8AVF - chains A and F of the 6 polymer chains in the assembly; structure by electron microscopy, 6.45 A resolution (low resolution: residue-level contacts below are approximate; hydrogen-bond / salt-bridge calls are withheld).

== Chain A ==
Protein: Leptin
From: Homo sapiens
UniProtKB: P41159 (LEP_HUMAN); residues 22-167 here = UniProt positions 22-167
Chain sequence (171 residues; row label = number of the first residue in the row; numbers below 1 keep their minus sign (Ala-3 is residue -3)):
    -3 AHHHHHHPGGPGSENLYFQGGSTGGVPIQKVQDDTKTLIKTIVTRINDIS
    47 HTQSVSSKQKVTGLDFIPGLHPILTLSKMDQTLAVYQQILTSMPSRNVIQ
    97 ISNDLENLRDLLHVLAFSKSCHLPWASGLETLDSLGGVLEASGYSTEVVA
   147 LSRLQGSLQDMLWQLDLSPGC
Unresolved in the structure: -3 to 21
Disulfide bonds: Cys117-Cys167
Sequence notes: expression tag (-3 to 21)
Curated features (UniProtKB/Swiss-Prot):
  - natural variant: Gln49 (deletion), Asp100 (D100Y: In LEPD), Arg105 (R105W: In LEPD)

== Chain F ==
Protein: Leptin receptor
From: Homo sapiens
UniProtKB: P48357 (LEPR_HUMAN); residue numbers follow UniProt; this construct covers 22-839
Chain sequence (868 residues; numbered 22 to 889; the number before each row is that of its first residue):
    22 FNLSYPITPWRFKLSCMPPNSTYDYFLLPAGLSKNTSNSNGHYETAVEPK
    72 FNSSGTHFSNLSKTTFHCCFRSEQDRNCSLCADNIEGKTFVSTVNSLVFQ
   122 QIDANWNIQCWLKGDLKLFICYVESLFKNLFRNYNYKVHLLYVLPEVLED
   172 SPLVPQKGSFQMVHCNCSVHECCECLVPVPTAKLNDTLLMCLKITSGGVI
   222 FQSPLMSVQPINMVKPDPPLGLHMEITDDGNLKISWSSPPLVPFPLQYQV
   272 KYSENSTTVIREADKIVSATSLLVDSILPGSSYEVQVRGKRLDGPGIWSD
   322 WSTPRVFTTQDVIYFPPKILTSVGSNVSFHCIYKKENKIVPSKEIVWWMN
   372 LAEKIPQSQYDVVSDHVSKVTFFNLNETKPRGKFTYDAVYCCNEHECHHR
   422 YAELYVIDVNINISCETDGYLTKMTCRWSTSTIQSLAESTLQLRYHRSSL
   472 YCSDIPSIHPISEPKDCYLQSDGFYECIFQPIFLLSGYTMWIRINHSLGS
   522 LDSPPTCVLPDSVVKPLPPSSVKAEITINIGLLKISWEKPVFPENNLQFQ
   572 IRYGLSGKEVQWKMYEVYDAKSKSVSLPVPDLCAVYAVQVRCKRLDGLGY
   622 WSNWSNPAYTVVMDIKVPMRGPEFWRIINGDTMKKEKNVTLLWKPLMKND
   672 SLCSVQRYVINHHTSCNGTWSEDVGNHTKFTFLWTEQAHTVTVLAINSIG
   722 ASVANFNLTFSWPMSKVNIVQSLSAYPLNSSCVIVSWILSPSDYKLMYFI
   772 IEWKNLNEDGEIKWLRISSSVKKYYIHDHFIPIEKYQFSLYPIFMEGVGK
   822 PKIINSFTQDDIEKHQSDSTGGSGGSGGSGGSGGSRMKQIEDKIEEILSK
   872 IYHIENEIARIKKLIGER
Unresolved in the structure: 22-235, 832-889
Disulfide bonds: Cys352-Cys412, Cys413-Cys418, Cys436-Cys447, Cys473-Cys528, Cys488-Cys498, Cys604-Cys674
Sequence notes: expression tag (840-889)
Curated features (UniProtKB/Swiss-Prot):
  - region: His467 to Glu484 (Leptin-binding)
  - motif: Trp622 to Ser626 (WSXWS motif)
  - glycosylation (N-linked (GlcNAc...) asparagine): Asn23, Asn41, Asn56, Asn73, Asn81, Asn98, Asn187, Asn206, Asn276, Asn347, Asn397, Asn516, Asn624, Asn659, Asn688, Asn697, Asn728, Asn750
  - natural variant: Tyr422 (Y422H: In LEPRD; uncertain significance), Cys604 (C604G: In LEPRD; uncertain significance), Leu786 (L786P: In LEPRD; uncertain significance)

== Chain A / chain F interface ==
Pairs across the interface (4):
  His47(A) - Lys404(F)
  Thr58(A) - His419(F)
  Thr58(A) - His420(F)
  Tyr140(A) - Phe405(F)
Also at the interface, not in a pair above, chain A (5 interface residues in all): Val57, Ser141
Also at the interface, not in a pair above, chain F (5 interface residues in all): Tyr422

== Summary ==
Chain A and chain F each contribute 5 residues to their interface.
Chain A is Leptin and chain F is Leptin receptor, both from Homo sapiens; the structure, Human leptin in
complex with the human LEP-R ectodomain fused to a C-terminal trimeric isoleucine GCN4 ..., was determined by
electron microscopy, deposited together with 7Z3Q, 7Z3R, 8AV2, 8AVB, 8AVC, 8AVD and 3 further entries.
